Entry 4X0L (X-ray diffraction, 2.05 A resolution); this record covers chains A and B of the 3 polymer chains in the assembly.

# Chain A
Name: Hemoglobin subunit alpha
Source organism: Homo sapiens
UniProt: P69905 (HBA_HUMAN); residue numbers follow UniProt; this construct covers 2-142
Amino-acid sequence (141 residues; numbered 2 to 142; the number before each row is that of its first residue):
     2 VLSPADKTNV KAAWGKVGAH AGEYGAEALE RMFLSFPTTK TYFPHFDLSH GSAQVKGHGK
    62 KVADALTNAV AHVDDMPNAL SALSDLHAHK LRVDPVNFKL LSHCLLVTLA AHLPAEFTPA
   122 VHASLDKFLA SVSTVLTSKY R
Swiss-Prot annotation at these positions:
  - binding site (O2): His59
  - binding site (heme b): His88
  - site: Thr9, Asn10 (Microbial infection: Cleavage), Lys12 (Not glycated), Ala14, Trp15 (Microbial infection: Cleavage), Tyr25, Gly26 (Microbial infection: Cleavage), Leu30, Glu31 (Microbial infection: Cleavage), His46, Phe47 (Microbial infection: Cleavage), Asp48, Leu49 (Microbial infection: Cleavage), Ser53, Ala54 (Microbial infection: Cleavage), Val56, Lys57 (Microbial infection: Cleavage), Lys57 (Not glycated), Gly60, Lys61 (Microbial infection: Cleavage), Lys61 (Not glycated), Lys91 (Not glycated), Leu92, Arg93 (Microbial infection: Cleavage), Lys100 (Not glycated), Leu107, Val108 (Microbial infection: Cleavage), Thr109, Leu110 (Microbial infection: Cleavage), Val122, His123 (Microbial infection: Cleavage), Ser134, Thr135 (Microbial infection: Cleavage)
  - modified residue: Ser4 (Phosphoserine), Lys8 (N6-succinyllysine), Thr9 (Phosphothreonine), Lys12 (N6-succinyllysine), Lys17 (N6-acetyllysine), Tyr25 (Phosphotyrosine), Ser36 (Phosphoserine), Lys41 (N6-succinyllysine), Ser50 (Phosphoserine), Ser103 (Phosphoserine), Thr109 (Phosphothreonine), Ser125 (Phosphoserine), Ser132 (Phosphoserine), Thr135 (Phosphothreonine), Thr138 (Phosphothreonine), Ser139 (Phosphoserine)
  - glycosylation (N-linked (Glc) (glycation) lysine): Lys8, Lys17, Lys41, Lys62
  - natural variant: Val2 (V2E: In Thionville), Leu3 (L3R: In ChongQing), Ala6 (A6D: In J-Toronto; A6P: In Karachi), Asp7 (D7A: In Sawara; D7G: In Swan River; D7N: In Dunn; D7V: In Ferndown; D7Y: In Woodville), Lys8 (K8E: In Kurosaki), Asn10 (N10T: In Broomfield), Lys12 (K12E: In Anantharaj), Ala13 (A13D: In J-Paris 1/J-Aljezur), Ala14 (A14P: In Ravenscourt Park), Trp15 (W15R: In Evanston), Gly16 (G16R: In Ottawa/Siam), Lys17 (K17M: In Harbin; K17N: In Beijing), 85 further natural variant entries in UniProt
Ion coordination: heme Fe: His88 (together with oxygen molecule)
Small-molecule neighbours:
  - heme (HEM): Met33, Thr40, Tyr43, Phe44, His46, Phe47, His59, Lys62, Val63, Ala66, Leu67, Leu84, Leu87, His88, Leu92, Val94, Asn98, Phe99, Leu102, Val133, Leu137
  - oxygen molecule (OXY): Leu30, Phe44, His59, Val63, His88, Leu102

# Chain B
Name: Hemoglobin subunit beta
Source organism: Homo sapiens
UniProt: P68871 (HBB_HUMAN); residues 2-147 here = UniProt positions 2-147
Amino-acid sequence (146 residues; row label = number of the first residue in the row):
     2 VHLTPEEKSA VTALWGKVNV DEVGGEALGR LLVVYPWTQR FFESFGDLST PDAVMGNPKV
    62 KAHGKKVLGA FSDGLAHLDN LKGTFATLSE LHCDKLHVDP ENFRLLGNVL VCVLAHHFGK
   122 EFTPPVQAAY QKVVAGVANA LAHKYH
Disordered / not traced: 2, 147
Swiss-Prot annotation at these positions:
  - binding site ((2R)-2,3-bisphosphoglycerate): Val2, His3, Lys83, His144
  - binding site (heme b): His64, His93
  - site: Glu8, Lys9 (Microbial infection: Cleavage), Gly26, Glu27 (Microbial infection: Cleavage), Gly30, Arg31 (Microbial infection: Cleavage), Tyr36, Pro37 (Microbial infection: Cleavage), Trp38, Thr39 (Microbial infection: Cleavage), Phe46, Gly47 (Microbial infection: Cleavage), Asp53, Ala54 (Microbial infection: Cleavage), Gly57, Asn58 (Microbial infection: Cleavage), Lys60 (Not glycated), Phe72, Ser73 (Microbial infection: Cleavage), Gly75, Leu76 (Microbial infection: Cleavage), Lys83 (Not glycated), Thr85, Phe86 (Microbial infection: Cleavage), His93, Cys94 (Microbial infection: Cleavage), Lys96 (Not glycated), Arg105, Leu106 (Microbial infection: Cleavage), Leu111, Val112 (Microbial infection: Cleavage), Gly120, Lys121 (Microbial infection: Cleavage), Phe123, Thr124 (Microbial infection: Cleavage), Ala129, Ala130 (Microbial infection: Cleavage) and 2 more in UniProt
  - modified residue: Val2 (N-acetylvaline), Ser10 (Phosphoserine), Thr13 (Phosphothreonine), Ser45 (Phosphoserine), Thr51 (Phosphothreonine), Lys60 (N6-acetyllysine), Lys83 (N6-acetyllysine), Thr88 (Phosphothreonine), Cys94 (S-nitrosocysteine), Lys145 (N6-acetyllysine)
  - glycosylation: Val2 (N-linked (Glc) (glycation) valine), Lys9 (N-linked (Glc) (glycation) lysine), Lys18 (N-linked (Glc) (glycation) lysine), Lys67 (N-linked (Glc) (glycation) lysine), Lys121 (N-linked (Glc) (glycation) lysine), Lys145 (N-linked (Glc) (glycation) lysine)
  - natural variant: Val2 (V2A: In Raleigh), His3 (H3L: In Graz; H3Q: In Okayama; H3R: In Deer Lodge; H3Y: In Fukuoka), Pro6 (P6R: In Warwickshire), Glu7 (E7A: In G-Makassar; E7K: In Hb C; E7Q: In Machida; E7V: In SKCA), Glu8 (E8G: In G-San Jose; E8K: In G-Siriraj), Lys9 (K9E: In N-Timone; K9Q: In J-Luhe; K9T: In Rio Grande), Ser10 (S10C: In Porto Alegre), Ala11 (A11D: In Ankara; A11V: In Iraq-Halabja), Val12 (V12D: In Windsor; V12I: In Hamilton), Ala14 (A14D: In J-Lens), Leu15 (L15P: In Saki; L15R: In Soegn), Trp16 (W16G: In Randwick; W16R: In Belfast), 118 further natural variant entries in UniProt
Ion coordination: heme Fe: His93 (together with oxygen molecule)
Small-molecule neighbours: heme / oxygen molecule: Leu32, Thr39, Phe42, Phe43, Phe46, His64, Lys67, Val68, Ala71, Phe72, Leu89, Leu92, His93, Leu97, Val99, Asn103, Phe104, Leu107, Val138, Leu142

# Interface between chain A and chain B
Residue-residue contacts (38):
  Glu31(A) - Pro125(B)
  Arg32(A) - Phe123(B)  hydrogen bond (side chain-backbone)
  Arg32(A) - Thr124(B)
  Arg32(A) - Pro125(B)
  Arg32(A) - Gln128(B)  hydrogen bond
  Leu35(A) - Pro125(B)
  Leu35(A) - Pro126(B)
  Leu35(A) - Ala129(B)
  Ser36(A) - Gln128(B)
  Ser36(A) - Ala129(B)
  Ser36(A) - Gln132(B)
  Phe37(A) - Gln132(B)
  His104(A) - Asn109(B)
  His104(A) - Val112(B)
  His104(A) - Gln128(B)
  His104(A) - Gln132(B)  hydrogen bond
  Cys105(A) - Gln128(B)
  Val108(A) - Val112(B)  hydrophobic
  Val108(A) - Ala116(B)
  Val108(A) - Gln128(B)
  Ala111(A) - Cys113(B)
  Ala111(A) - Ala116(B)
  Ala111(A) - His117(B)
  Ala112(A) - Ala116(B)
  Ala112(A) - Gly120(B)
  Pro115(A) - His117(B)
  Phe118(A) - Arg31(B)  hydrogen bond (backbone-side chain)
  Phe118(A) - His117(B)
  Thr119(A) - Arg31(B)  hydrogen bond (backbone-side chain)
  Pro120(A) - Arg31(B)
  Pro120(A) - Val34(B)
  Pro120(A) - Met56(B)  hydrophobic
  His123(A) - Arg31(B)  hydrogen bond
  His123(A) - Val35(B)
  Ala124(A) - Val34(B)
  Ala124(A) - Val35(B)  hydrophobic
  Asp127(A) - Val35(B)
  Asp127(A) - Tyr36(B)  hydrogen bond
Other interface residues (no listed pair), chain A (18 interface residues in all): Leu107

# Overview
The chain A/chain B interface involves 18 residues from each chain; the contacts include 7 hydrogen bonds.
Polar contacts include Arg32(A)-Phe123(B), Arg32(A)-Gln128(B) and His104(A)-Gln132(B). Chain A binds heme and
oxygen molecule. Chain B binds heme / oxygen molecule.
Here chain A is Hemoglobin subunit alpha and chain B is Hemoglobin subunit beta, both from Homo sapiens. Entry
4X0L (Human haptoglobin-haemoglobin complex) was determined by X-ray diffraction, deposited together with
5HU6.
